8RU4 - chains A and C; structure by X-ray diffraction, 2.13 A resolution.

# Chain A
Molecule: Catenin beta-1
Organism: Homo sapiens
Reference sequence: P35222 (CTNB1_HUMAN); numbering as in UniProt (aligned over 145-665)
Chain sequence (523 residues; each row starts with the number of its first residue):
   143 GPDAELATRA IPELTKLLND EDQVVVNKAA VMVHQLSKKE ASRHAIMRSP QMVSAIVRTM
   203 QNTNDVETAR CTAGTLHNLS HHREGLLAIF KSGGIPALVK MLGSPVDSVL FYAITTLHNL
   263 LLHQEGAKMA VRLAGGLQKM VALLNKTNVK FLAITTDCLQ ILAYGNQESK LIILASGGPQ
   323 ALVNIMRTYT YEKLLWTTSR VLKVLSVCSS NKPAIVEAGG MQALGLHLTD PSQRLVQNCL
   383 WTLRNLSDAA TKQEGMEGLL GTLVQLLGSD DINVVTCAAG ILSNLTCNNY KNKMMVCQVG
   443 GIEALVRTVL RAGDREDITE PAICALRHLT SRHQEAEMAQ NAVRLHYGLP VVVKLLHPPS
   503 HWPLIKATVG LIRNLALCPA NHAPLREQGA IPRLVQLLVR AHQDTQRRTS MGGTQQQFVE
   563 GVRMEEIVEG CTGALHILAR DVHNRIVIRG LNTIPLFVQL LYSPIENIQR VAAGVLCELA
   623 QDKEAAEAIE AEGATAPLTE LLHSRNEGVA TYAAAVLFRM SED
Disordered / not traced: 143-151, 551-559, 665
Modified residues: C466 (S-hydroxycysteine; CSO)
Differences from the reference sequence: expression tag (143-144)
Residues lining bound ligands:
  - alpha-D-glucopyranose (GLC), molecule 1: K270, Q302, I303, Y306, R342
  - alpha-D-glucopyranose (GLC), molecule 2: K345, V349, W383, R386, N387
  - alpha-D-glucopyranose (GLC), molecule 3: R515, L519, R582
UniProt features mapped onto this chain:
  - region: L156 to L178 (Interaction with BCL9)
  - modified residue: S191 (Phosphoserine), S246 (Phosphoserine), Y331 (Phosphotyrosine), Y333 (Phosphotyrosine), S552 (Phosphoserine), T556 (Microbial infection: Phosphothreonine), C619 (S-nitrosocysteine)
  - natural variant: K292 (K292N: Found in a patient with features of osteopathia striata cranial sclerosis; uncertain significance), L388 (L388P: In NEDSDV)
  - mutagenesis: L156 (L156A: Abolishes interaction with BCL9 but no effect on interaction with CDH3; when associated with A-159), L159 (L159A: No effect on interaction with BCL9 and CDH3. Abolishes interaction with BCL9 but no effect on interaction with CDH3; when associated with A-156), L178 (L178A: No effect on interaction with BCL9 and CDH3), F253 (F253A: Abolishes or strongly reduces AXIN2 binding), H260 (H260A: Abolishes or strongly reduces AXIN1 and AXIN2 binding. Strongly reduces phosphorylation and degradation; when associated with A-386 and A-383), K292 (K292A: Abolishes or strongly reduces AXIN1 and AXIN2 binding), K312 (K312E: Abolishes TCF7L2 binding), Y333 (Y333F: Abolished phosphorylation by SRC and interaction with isoform M2 of PKM (PKM2)), K345 (K345A: Abolishes APC binding), W383 (W383A: Abolishes APC binding. Strongly reduces phosphorylation and degradation; when associated with A-260 and A-386), R386 (R386A: Strongly reduces APC binding. Strongly reduces phosphorylation and degradation; when associated with A-260 and A-383), N426 (N426A: Abolishes TCF7L2 and LEF1 binding), 6 further mutagenesis entries in UniProt

# Chain C
Molecule: Axin-1
Reference sequence: O15169 (AXIN1_HUMAN); residues 2-12 here correspond to UniProt positions 469-479 (UniProt number = residue number + 467)
Chain sequence (13 residues; numbered 1 to 13; the number before each row is that of its first residue):
     1 XXILDXHLXR VWX
Covalently attached groups: covalent link MH8_2-B5I_6; covalent link B5I_6-MH8_9
Modified residues: ACE (acetyl group) at position 1, MH8 ((2S)-2-amino-2-methylhept-6-enoic acid) at position 2, B5I (2-propyl-L-norvaline) at position 6, MH8 ((2S)-2-amino-2-methylhept-6-enoic acid) at position 9, NH2 (amino group) at position 13
Differences from the reference sequence: acetylation (1); engineered mutation MH8_2 (Ser469 in O15169), B5I_6 (Glu473 in O15169), L8 (Val475 in O15169), MH8_9 (Gln476 in O15169), W12 (Leu479 in O15169); amidation (13)

# Chain A / chain C interface
Pairs across the interface - 21 pairs, chain A then chain C:
  H219(A) - I3(C)
  H223(A) - R10(C)
  F253(A) - I3(C)  hydrophobic
  F253(A) - L4(C)  hydrophobic
  T257(A) - H7(C)
  H260(A) - H7(C)  hydrogen bond
  H260(A) - V11(C)
  H260(A) - W12(C)
  N261(A) - H7(C)
  N261(A) - R10(C)  hydrogen bond
  N290(A) - L4(C)
  K292(A) - D5(C)  salt bridge
  K292(A) - L8(C)
  A295(A) - W12(C)
  I296(A) - H7(C)
  I296(A) - L8(C)  hydrophobic
  I296(A) - W12(C)  hydrophobic
  D299(A) - W12(C)
  Y333(A) - L8(C)
  K335(A) - W12(C)
  T339(A) - W12(C)
Interface residues without a listed pair, chain A (20 interface residues in all): S222, Y254, L264, H265, F293, W338
Interface residues without a listed pair, chain C (9 interface residues in all): ACE_1

# Overview
Chain A and chain C form an interface of 20 and 9 residues respectively, with 2 hydrogen bonds and 1 salt
bridge. Polar contacts include K292(A)-D5(C), H260(A)-H7(C) and N261(A)-R10(C). Bound to chain A: 3 copies of
alpha-D-glucopyranose. From UniProt: 18 mutagenesis sites on chain A.
Chain A is Catenin beta-1 (Homo sapiens) and chain C is Axin-1; the structure, Crystal structure of Human
Catenin Beta-1 in complex with stitched peptide inhibitor, was determined by X-ray diffraction together with
8RU3 from the same study.
